3H3V - chains C and T of the 15 polymer chains in the assembly; structure by X-ray diffraction, 4.00 A resolution.

[Chain C]
Molecule: DNA-directed RNA polymerase II subunit RPB2
Organism: Saccharomyces cerevisiae
Notes: EC 2.7.7.6
Reference sequence: P08518 (RPB2_YEAST); numbering as in UniProt (aligned over 1-1224)
Amino-acid sequence (1224 residues; row label = number of the first residue in the row):
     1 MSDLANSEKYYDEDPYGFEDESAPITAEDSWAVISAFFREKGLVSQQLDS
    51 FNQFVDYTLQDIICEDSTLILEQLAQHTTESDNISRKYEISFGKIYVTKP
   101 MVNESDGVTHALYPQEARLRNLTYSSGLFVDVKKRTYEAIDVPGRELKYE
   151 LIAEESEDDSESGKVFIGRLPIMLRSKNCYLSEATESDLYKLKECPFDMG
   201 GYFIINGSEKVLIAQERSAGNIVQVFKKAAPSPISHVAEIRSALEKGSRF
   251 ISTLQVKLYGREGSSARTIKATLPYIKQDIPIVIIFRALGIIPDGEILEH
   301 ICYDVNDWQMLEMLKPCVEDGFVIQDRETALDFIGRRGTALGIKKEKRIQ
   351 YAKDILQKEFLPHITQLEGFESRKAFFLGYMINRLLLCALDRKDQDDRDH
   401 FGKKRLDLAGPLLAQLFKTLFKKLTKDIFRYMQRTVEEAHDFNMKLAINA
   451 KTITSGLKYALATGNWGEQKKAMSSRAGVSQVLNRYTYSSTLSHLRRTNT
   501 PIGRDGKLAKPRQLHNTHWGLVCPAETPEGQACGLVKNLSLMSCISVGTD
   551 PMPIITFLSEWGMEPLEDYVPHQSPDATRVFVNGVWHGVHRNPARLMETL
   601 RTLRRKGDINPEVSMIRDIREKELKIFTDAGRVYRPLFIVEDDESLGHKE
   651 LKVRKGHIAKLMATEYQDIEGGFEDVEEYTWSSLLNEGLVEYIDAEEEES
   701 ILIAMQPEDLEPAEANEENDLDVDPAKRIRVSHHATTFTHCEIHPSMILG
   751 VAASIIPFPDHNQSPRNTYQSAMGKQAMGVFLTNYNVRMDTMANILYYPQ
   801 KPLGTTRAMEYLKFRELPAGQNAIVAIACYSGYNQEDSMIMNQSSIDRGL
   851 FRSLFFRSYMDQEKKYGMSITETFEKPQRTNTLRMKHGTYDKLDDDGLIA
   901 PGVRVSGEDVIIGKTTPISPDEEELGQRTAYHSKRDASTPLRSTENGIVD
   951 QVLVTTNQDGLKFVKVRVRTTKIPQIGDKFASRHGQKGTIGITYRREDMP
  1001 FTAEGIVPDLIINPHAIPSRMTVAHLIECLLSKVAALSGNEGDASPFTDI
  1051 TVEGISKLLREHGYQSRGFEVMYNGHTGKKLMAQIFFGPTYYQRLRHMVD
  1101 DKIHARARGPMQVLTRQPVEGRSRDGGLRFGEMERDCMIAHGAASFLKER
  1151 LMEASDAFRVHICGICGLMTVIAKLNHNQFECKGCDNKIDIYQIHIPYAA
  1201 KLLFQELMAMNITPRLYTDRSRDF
Not modelled in the structure: 1-19, 71-89, 135-163, 336-344, 438-445, 503-506, 669-677, 716-721, 920-932
Small-molecule neighbours: Zn2+ (ZN): Cys1163, Cys1166, Cys1182, Cys1185

[Chain T]
Molecule: 26-nt DNA strand
Sequence (26 nucleotides; row label = number of the first residue in the row):
     3 AGCTCAAGTAGCTGCTTTATTGCATT
Not modelled in the structure: 3-9, 28

[How chain C and chain T interact]
Pairs across the interface (14; chain C residue first):
  Ala462(C) with DA26(T), sugar contact
  Thr463(C) with DA26(T), sugar contact
  Thr791(C) with DC25(T), hydrogen bond to the phosphate
  Met792(C) with DT23(T), phosphate contact; DG24(T), phosphate contact
  Arg857(C) with DG24(T), salt bridge to the phosphate
  Arg942(C) with DT23(T), salt bridge to the phosphate; DG24(T), salt bridge to the phosphate
  Gly1121(C) with DT22(T), phosphate contact
  Arg1122(C) with DT22(T), hydrogen bond to the phosphate
  Leu1128(C) with DA21(T), phosphate contact
  Arg1129(C) with DT20(T), salt bridge to the phosphate; DA21(T), hydrogen bond to the phosphate
  Met1133(C) with DT19(T), sugar contact
Also at the interface, not in a pair above, chain C (17 interface residues in all): Ser208, Lys210, His1104, Ser1123, Gly1127, Gly1131

[In short]
17 residues of chain C and 8 residues of chain T are in contact, with 3 hydrogen bonds and 4 salt bridges.
Polar pairs include Thr791(C)-DC25(T), Arg1122(C)-DT22(T) and Arg1129(C)-DA21(T). Ligands of chain C: Zn2+.
Chain C is DNA-directed RNA polymerase II subunit RPB2 (Saccharomyces cerevisiae) and chain T is a 26-nt DNA
strand; the structure, Yeast RNAP II containing poly(A)-signal sequence in the active site, was determined by
X-ray diffraction.
